Entry 4EYY (X-ray diffraction, 2.40 A resolution); this record covers chains R and Q.

Chain R:
Protein: IcmR
From: Legionella pneumophila subsp. pneumophila
UniProtKB: Q5ZYC9 (Q5ZYC9_LEGPH); numbering as in UniProt (aligned over 1-120)
Amino-acid sequence (120 residues; each row starts with the number of its first residue):
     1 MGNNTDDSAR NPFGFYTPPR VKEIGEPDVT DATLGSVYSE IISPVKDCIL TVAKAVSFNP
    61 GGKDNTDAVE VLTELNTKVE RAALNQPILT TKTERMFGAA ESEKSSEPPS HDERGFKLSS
Not modelled in the structure: 1-27, 87-120

Chain Q:
Protein: IcmQ
From: Legionella pneumophila
UniProtKB: A5IHF0 (A5IHF0_LEGPC); numbering as in UniProt (aligned over 1-191)
Amino-acid sequence (191 residues; numbered 1 to 191; the number before each row is that of its first residue):
     1 MKDQLSDEQK ETILKALNDA IEKGPWDKSN FLRVIGKKLI AIRDRFLKRI GAASQAQLQA
    61 ESHLANQIAL QSGQQEIYVS LYSSDGSNLQ SWEKIVGSLP RQMISRPIYA DEEDIKAILK
   121 TKENKQNEAY VAIYISQSDI LHLSADKAPV DKLGKPLLTL KDKSISLENI SRFVHVSGVY
   181 RYSNGRLIKN A
Not modelled in the structure: 101-103
Sequence notes: engineered mutation Gln57 (Lys in A5IHF0), Gln59 (Lys in A5IHF0), Gln67 (Arg in A5IHF0), Gln71 (Arg in A5IHF0)
What the authors report for this chain:
  - mutagenesis - D151A: decreased binding to NAD+
  - mutagenesis - R106A/K122A: abolished binding to NAD+
  - mutagenesis - D151A, D151G, D151S: decreased stability
  - mutagenesis - Y82A/Y109A: abolished expression
  - mutagenesis - D151A: unchanged growth
  - conformationally variable residues (domain motion): Gly51, Gly73 (from molecular simulation)

How chain R and chain Q interact:
Residue-residue contacts (58; chain R residue first):
  Val29(R) with Lys48(Q); Arg49(Q); Ala52(Q); Ala56(Q)
  Thr30(R) with Arg49(Q), hydrogen bond
  Asp31(R) with Lys10(Q), salt bridge; Arg49(Q), hydrogen bond (backbone-side chain); Ile50(Q); Ala53(Q)
  Ala32(R) with Leu5(Q); Phe46(Q), hydrophobic; Arg49(Q); Ile50(Q), hydrophobic
  Thr33(R) with Asp3(Q); Leu5(Q)
  Leu34(R) with Met1(Q), hydrophobic; Lys2(Q); Asp3(Q), hydrogen bond (backbone-backbone); Leu5(Q)
  Gly35(R) with Asp3(Q), hydrogen bond (backbone-side chain)
  Ser36(R) with Arg49(Q)
  Val37(R) with Leu5(Q), hydrophobic; Ile13(Q), hydrophobic
  Glu40(R) with Ile42(Q); Arg45(Q), salt bridge; Arg49(Q), salt bridge
  Ile41(R) with Ile42(Q), hydrophobic; Phe46(Q), hydrophobic
  Pro44(R) with Ile42(Q), hydrophobic
  Val45(R) with Ile42(Q), hydrophobic
  Cys48(R) with Ile35(Q), hydrophobic; Lys38(Q), hydrogen bond
  Thr51(R) with Phe31(Q)
  Val52(R) with Phe31(Q), hydrophobic; Ile35(Q), hydrophobic
  Ala55(R) with Phe31(Q), hydrophobic
  Asp64(R) with Pro25(Q); Lys28(Q); Leu32(Q)
  Asn65(R) with Leu32(Q)
  Ala68(R) with Pro25(Q), hydrophobic; Trp26(Q), hydrophobic; Leu32(Q), hydrophobic
  Val71(R) with Ala20(Q); Trp26(Q), hydrophobic
  Leu72(R) with Trp26(Q), hydrophobic
  Glu74(R) with Lys23(Q), salt bridge
  Leu75(R) with Ala16(Q); Leu17(Q); Ala20(Q), hydrophobic
  Lys78(R) with Asp19(Q), salt bridge
  Val79(R) with Ala16(Q), hydrophobic
  Ala82(R) with Gln9(Q), hydrogen bond (backbone-side chain); Thr12(Q); Ile13(Q), hydrophobic
  Ala83(R) with Gln9(Q)
  Leu84(R) with Met1(Q), hydrophobic
  Asn85(R) with Gln9(Q)
Also at the interface, not in a pair above, chain R (31 interface residues in all): Asp67
Also at the interface, not in a pair above, chain Q (31 interface residues in all): Gly24, Leu39

In short:
The chain R/chain Q interface involves 31 residues from each chain, with 6 hydrogen bonds and 5 salt bridges.
Among the polar pairs are Asp31(R)-Lys10(Q), Glu40(R)-Arg45(Q) and Glu40(R)-Arg49(Q). From the paper: D151A,
D151G and D151S of chain Q reduce stability; conformational variability at Gly51(Q) and Gly73(Q); 5
substitutions were tested in all.
Chain R is IcmR (Legionella pneumophila subsp. pneumophila) and chain Q is IcmQ (Legionella pneumophila); the
structure, Crystal Structure of the IcmR-IcmQ complex from Legionella pneumophila, was determined by X-ray
diffraction.
